Entry 7Z8Y (X-ray diffraction, 2.29 A resolution); this record covers chains A and D of the 5 polymer chains in the assembly.

# Chain A
Molecule: SUN domain-containing protein 1
Organism: Homo sapiens
Reference sequence: O94901 (SUN1_HUMAN); residue numbers follow UniProt; this construct covers 616-812
Chain sequence (203 residues; each row starts with the number of its first residue):
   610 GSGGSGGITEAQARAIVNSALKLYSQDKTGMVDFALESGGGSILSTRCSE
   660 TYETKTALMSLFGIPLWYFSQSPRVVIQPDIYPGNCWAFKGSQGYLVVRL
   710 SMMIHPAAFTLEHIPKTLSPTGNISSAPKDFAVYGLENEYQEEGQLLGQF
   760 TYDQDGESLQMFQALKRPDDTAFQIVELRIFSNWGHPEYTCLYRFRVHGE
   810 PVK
Unresolved in the structure: 610-617, 812
Differences from the reference sequence: expression tag (610-615)
Disulfides: Cys-695/Cys-800
Bound ions: K+: Val-684, Gln-687, Asp-689, Asn-694, Tyr-802

# Chain D
Molecule: Inositol 1,4,5-triphosphate receptor associated 2
Organism: Homo sapiens
Reference sequence: Q12912 (IRAG2_HUMAN); residues 531-555 here = UniProt positions 531-555
Chain sequence (28 residues; row label = number of the first residue in the row):
   528 GSMEDSWTSLEHILWPFTRLRHNGPPPV
Unresolved in the structure: 528
Differences from the reference sequence: expression tag (528-530)

# How chain A and chain D interact
Residue-residue contacts (25; chain A residue first):
  Glu-646(A) / Leu-547(D)
  Glu-646(A) / His-549(D)
  Ser-647(A) / Pro-553(D)
  Gly-648(A) / Pro-553(D)
  Gly-649(A) / His-549(D)  hydrogen bond (backbone-side chain)
  Gly-649(A) / Pro-553(D)
  Gly-650(A) / His-549(D)  hydrogen bond (backbone-side chain)
  Ser-651(A) / Leu-547(D)
  Ser-651(A) / His-549(D)  hydrogen bond
  Leu-653(A) / Arg-548(D)
  Ser-654(A) / Arg-546(D)
  Met-668(A) / His-539(D)
  Met-668(A) / Ile-540(D)
  Met-668(A) / Pro-543(D)  hydrophobic
  Met-668(A) / Phe-544(D)  hydrophobic
  Ser-669(A) / His-539(D)  hydrogen bond (backbone-side chain)
  Leu-670(A) / Ile-540(D)  hydrophobic
  Trp-676(A) / Phe-544(D)  hydrophobic
  Phe-678(A) / Pro-543(D)  hydrophobic
  Phe-678(A) / Phe-544(D)  hydrophobic
  Ser-681(A) / Arg-546(D)  hydrogen bond
  Arg-683(A) / Trp-542(D)  hydrogen bond (side chain-backbone)
  Arg-683(A) / Thr-545(D)  hydrogen bond (side chain-backbone)
  Arg-708(A) / His-549(D)  hydrogen bond (side chain-backbone)
  Glu-748(A) / Arg-548(D)  salt bridge
Interface residues without a listed pair, chain A (19 interface residues in all): Ile-652, Phe-671
Interface residues without a listed pair, chain D (14 interface residues in all): Ser-536, Asn-550, Val-555

# Overview
Chain A and chain D form an interface of 19 and 14 residues respectively, with 8 hydrogen bonds and 1 salt
bridge. Among the polar pairs are Glu-748(A)/Arg-548(D), Gly-649(A)/His-549(D) and Gly-650(A)/His-549(D). The
K+ site is built by Val-684(A), Gln-687(A), Asp-689(A), Asn-694(A) and Tyr-802(A).
Chain A is SUN domain-containing protein 1 and chain D is Inositol 1,4,5-triphosphate receptor associated 2,
both from Homo sapiens; the structure, Crystal structure of the SUN1-KASH6 9:6 complex, was determined by
X-ray diffraction together with 8B5X and 8B46 from the same study.
